4J1P - chain A; structure by X-ray diffraction, 1.08 A resolution.

== Chain A ==
Name: Bromodomain containing 2, isoform CRA_a
From: Homo sapiens
UniProt: Q658Y7 (Q658Y7_HUMAN); residues 344-455 here correspond to UniProt positions 224-335 (UniProt number = residue number - 120)
Amino-acid sequence (114 residues; each row starts with the number of its first residue):
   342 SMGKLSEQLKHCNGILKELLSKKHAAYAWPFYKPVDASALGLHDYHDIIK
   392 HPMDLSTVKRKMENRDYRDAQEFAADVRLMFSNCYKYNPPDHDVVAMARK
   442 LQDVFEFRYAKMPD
Differences from the reference sequence: expression tag (342-343)
Small-molecule neighbours: 1K0 (2-[4-(2-hydroxyethoxy)-3,5-dimethylphenyl]-5,7-dimethoxyquinazolin-4(3H)-one): Trp370, Pro371, Phe372, Val376, Leu381, Leu383, Tyr386, Cys425, Asn429, Pro430, His433, Val435
From the paper describing this entry:
  - binding site for 1K0: Trp370, Phe372, Lys374, Val376, Leu381, Leu383, Tyr386, Asn429, His433, Val435
  - binding site for 1K0: Trp370 to Phe372 (by similarity / conservation)
  - specificity-determining residues: His433, Val435 (proposed by the authors, not directly observed)

== In short ==
Ligands of chain A: compound 1K0. The paper reports a binding site for 1K0 at Trp370, Phe372 and Lys374 among
others; specificity determinants His433 and Val435.
Chain A is Bromodomain containing 2, isoform CRA_a (Homo sapiens); the structure, X-ray crystal structure of
bromodomain 2 of human brd2 in complex with rvx208 to 1.08 A ..., was determined by X-ray diffraction (same
publication as 4J3I).
